1GPO - chains L and H; structure by X-ray diffraction, 1.95 A resolution.

[Chain L]
Name: Antibody M41
From: Mus musculus
Notes: fragment: fab fragment
UniProt: P01837 (KAC_MOUSE); residues 114-219 here correspond to UniProt positions 1-106 (UniProt number = residue number - 113)
Chain sequence (219 residues; row label = number of the first residue in the row):
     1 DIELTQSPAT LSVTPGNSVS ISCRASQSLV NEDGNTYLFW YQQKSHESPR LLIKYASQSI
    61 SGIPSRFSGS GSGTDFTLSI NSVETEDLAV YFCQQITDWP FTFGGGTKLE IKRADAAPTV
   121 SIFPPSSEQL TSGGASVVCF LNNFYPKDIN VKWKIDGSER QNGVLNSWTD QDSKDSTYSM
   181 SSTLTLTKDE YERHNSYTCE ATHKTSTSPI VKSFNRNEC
Not modelled in the structure: 217-219
Disulfide bonds: Cys-23/Cys-93, Cys-139/Cys-199

[Chain H]
Name: Antibody M41
From: Mus musculus
Notes: fragment: fab fragment; antibody fragment or engineered binder
Chain sequence (221 residues; numbered 1 to 221; the number before each row is that of its first residue):
     1 EVKLQESGPS LVKPSQTLSL TCSVTGDSIT SDFWSWIRQF PGNRLEYMGF VQYSGETAYN
    61 PSLKSRISIT RDTSKNQYYL DLNSVTTEDT AVYYCANWHG DYWGQGTTVT VSSAKTTPPS
   121 VYPLAPGSAA QTNSMVTLGC LVKGYFPEPV TVTWNSGSLS SGVHTFPAVL QSDLYTLSSS
   181 VTVPSSTWPS ETVTCNVAHP ASSTKVDKKI VPRDCHHHHH H
Not modelled in the structure: 215-221
Construct notes: conflict Lys-3 (Gln in AJ303449), Asp-32 (Gly in AJ303449), Phe-33 (Tyr in AJ303449), Ser-35 (Asn in AJ303449), Gln-39 (Lys in AJ303449), Arg-44 (Lys in AJ303449), Phe-50 (Tyr in AJ303449), Val-51 (Ile in AJ303449), Gln-52 (Ser in AJ303449), Ser-54 (Gly in AJ303449), Glu-56 (Ser in AJ303449), Ala-58 (Tyr in AJ303449), Lys-64 (Glu in AJ303449), Asp-81 (Gln in AJ303449), Val-92 (Thr in AJ303449), Tyr-94 (Phe in AJ303449), Asn-97 (Arg in AJ303449), Trp-98 (Leu in AJ303449), His-99 (Phe in AJ303449), Val-109 (Leu113 in AJ303449)
Disulfide bonds: Cys-22/Cys-95, Cys-140/Cys-195

[How chain L and chain H interact]
Pairs across the interface (75):
  Phe-39(L) / His-99(H)
  Tyr-41(L) / His-99(H)  hydrogen bond (side chain-backbone)
  Tyr-41(L) / Gly-100(H)
  Tyr-41(L) / Trp-103(H)  hydrophobic
  Gln-43(L) / Gln-39(H)  hydrogen bond
  Gln-43(L) / Tyr-94(H)
  Glu-47(L) / Tyr-94(H)  hydrogen bond (backbone-side chain)
  Ser-48(L) / Tyr-94(H)
  Ser-48(L) / Trp-103(H)
  Ser-48(L) / Gly-104(H)
  Pro-49(L) / Trp-103(H)
  Leu-51(L) / His-99(H)
  Leu-51(L) / Gly-100(H)
  Leu-51(L) / Asp-101(H)
  Lys-54(L) / His-99(H)
  Lys-54(L) / Asp-101(H)  salt bridge
  Tyr-55(L) / His-99(H)
  Val-90(L) / Asn-43(H)
  Phe-92(L) / Gln-39(H)
  Phe-92(L) / Asn-43(H)
  Phe-92(L) / Leu-45(H)  hydrophobic
  Gln-94(L) / Tyr-47(H)
  Ile-96(L) / His-99(H)
  Trp-99(L) / Tyr-47(H)  hydrophobic
  Trp-99(L) / Gly-49(H)
  Trp-99(L) / Phe-50(H)  hydrophobic
  Trp-99(L) / Ala-58(H)
  Trp-99(L) / Tyr-59(H)  hydrogen bond (side chain-backbone)
  Trp-99(L) / Asn-60(H)
  Pro-100(L) / Asn-60(H)
  Phe-101(L) / Tyr-47(H)
  Phe-103(L) / Ile-37(H)  hydrophobic
  Phe-103(L) / Leu-45(H)  hydrophobic
  Gly-105(L) / Asn-43(H)
  Phe-123(L) / Leu-124(H)
  Phe-123(L) / Ala-125(H)
  Phe-123(L) / Pro-126(H)
  Phe-123(L) / Thr-137(H)
  Pro-124(L) / Ala-125(H)
  Pro-124(L) / Gly-127(H)
  Pro-124(L) / Arg-213(H)
  Pro-125(L) / Arg-213(H)  hydrogen bond (backbone-side chain)
  Ser-126(L) / Tyr-122(H)
  Ser-126(L) / Pro-123(H)
  Ser-126(L) / Arg-213(H)
  Glu-128(L) / Tyr-122(H)
  Glu-128(L) / Pro-123(H)
  Glu-128(L) / Lys-208(H)  salt bridge
  Gln-129(L) / Tyr-122(H)
  Gln-129(L) / Lys-143(H)
  Ser-132(L) / Tyr-122(H)
  Ser-136(L) / Leu-141(H)
  Ser-136(L) / Lys-143(H)
  Phe-140(L) / Phe-166(H)  hydrophobic
  Phe-140(L) / Ser-178(H)
  Phe-140(L) / Ser-179(H)
  Phe-140(L) / Ser-180(H)
  Asn-142(L) / His-164(H)
  Asn-142(L) / Phe-166(H)
  Asn-142(L) / Ser-180(H)  hydrogen bond
  Asn-143(L) / His-164(H)  hydrogen bond
  Leu-165(L) / Gln-171(H)
  Asn-166(L) / Val-169(H)
  Ser-167(L) / Phe-166(H)
  Ser-167(L) / Pro-167(H)  hydrogen bond (side chain-backbone)
  Ser-167(L) / Val-169(H)
  Trp-168(L) / Pro-167(H)
  Thr-169(L) / Thr-165(H)
  Thr-169(L) / Phe-166(H)
  Ser-179(L) / His-164(H)  hydrogen bond
  Ser-179(L) / Phe-166(H)
  Met-180(L) / Phe-166(H)
  Ser-181(L) / Phe-166(H)
  Ser-181(L) / Ser-178(H)  hydrogen bond
  Thr-185(L) / Gln-171(H)  hydrogen bond
Other interface residues (no listed pair), chain L (41 interface residues in all): Ser-121, Ser-127, Val-138
Other interface residues (no listed pair), chain H (40 interface residues in all): Pro-61, Trp-98, Leu-138, Gly-139

[Overview]
41 residues of chain L and 40 residues of chain H are in contact; the contacts include 11 hydrogen bonds and 2
salt bridges. Among the polar pairs are Lys-54(L)/Asp-101(H), Glu-128(L)/Lys-208(H) and Tyr-41(L)/His-99(H).
Here chain L is Antibody M41 and chain H is Antibody M41, both from Mus musculus. Entry 1GPO (Crystal
structure of the rationally designed antibody M41 as a fab fragment) was determined by X-ray diffraction.
